Entry 6Z11 (electron microscopy, 3.36 A resolution); this record covers chains C and D of the 6 polymer chains in the assembly.

== Chain C ==
Name: DNA-directed RNA polymerase subunit beta
Source organism: Mycolicibacterium smegmatis MC2 155
Notes: EC 2.7.7.6
UniProt: P60281 (RPOB_MYCS2); residue numbers follow UniProt; this construct covers 1-1169
Sequence (1169 residues; row label = number of the first residue in the row):
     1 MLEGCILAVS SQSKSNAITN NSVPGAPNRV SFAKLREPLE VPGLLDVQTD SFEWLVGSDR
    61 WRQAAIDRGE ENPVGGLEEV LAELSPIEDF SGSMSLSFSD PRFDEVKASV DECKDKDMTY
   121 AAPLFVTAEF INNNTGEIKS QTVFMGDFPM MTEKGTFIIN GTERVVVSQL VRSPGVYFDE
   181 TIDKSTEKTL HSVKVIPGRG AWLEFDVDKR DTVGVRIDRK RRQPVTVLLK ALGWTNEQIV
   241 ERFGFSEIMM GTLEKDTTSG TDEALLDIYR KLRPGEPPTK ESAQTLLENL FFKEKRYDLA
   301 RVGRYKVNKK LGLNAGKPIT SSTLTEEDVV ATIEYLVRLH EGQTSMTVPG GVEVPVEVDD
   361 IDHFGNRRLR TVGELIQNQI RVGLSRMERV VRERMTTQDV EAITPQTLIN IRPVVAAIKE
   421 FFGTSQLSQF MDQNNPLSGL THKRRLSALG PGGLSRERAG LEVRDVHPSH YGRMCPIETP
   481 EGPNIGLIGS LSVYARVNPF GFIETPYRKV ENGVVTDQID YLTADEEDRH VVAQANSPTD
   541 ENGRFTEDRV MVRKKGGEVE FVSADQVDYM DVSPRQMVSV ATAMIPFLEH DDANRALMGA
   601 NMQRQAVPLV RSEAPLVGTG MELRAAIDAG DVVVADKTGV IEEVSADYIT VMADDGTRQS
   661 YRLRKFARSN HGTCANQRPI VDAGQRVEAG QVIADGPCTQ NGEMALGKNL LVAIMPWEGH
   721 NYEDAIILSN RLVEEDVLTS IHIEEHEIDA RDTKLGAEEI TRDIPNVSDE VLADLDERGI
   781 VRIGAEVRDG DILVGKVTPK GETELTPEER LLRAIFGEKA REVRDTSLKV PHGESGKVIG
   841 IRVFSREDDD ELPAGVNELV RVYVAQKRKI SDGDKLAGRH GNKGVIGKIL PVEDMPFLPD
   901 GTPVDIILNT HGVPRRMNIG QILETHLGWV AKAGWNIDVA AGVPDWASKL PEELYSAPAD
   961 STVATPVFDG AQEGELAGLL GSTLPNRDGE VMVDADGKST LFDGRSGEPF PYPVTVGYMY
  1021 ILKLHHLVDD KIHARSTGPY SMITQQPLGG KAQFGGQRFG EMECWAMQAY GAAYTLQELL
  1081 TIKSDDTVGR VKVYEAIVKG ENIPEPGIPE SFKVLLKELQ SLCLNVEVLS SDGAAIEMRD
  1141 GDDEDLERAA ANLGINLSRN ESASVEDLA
Unresolved in the structure: 1-20, 801-821, 1131-1169
UniProt features mapped onto this chain:
  - mutagenesis: Gln429 (Q429K/L: Rifampicin (Rif) resistant), Asp432 (D432V: Rifampicin (Rif) resistant; D432Y: Rifampicin (Rif) resistant; RbpA no longer rescues transcription in the presence of Rif. Decreased affinity for Rif, no change in affinity for RbpA), His442 (H442D/L/P/R/Y: Rifampicin (Rif) resistant), Arg445 (R445L/P: Rifampicin (Rif) resistant), Ser447 (S447L/P/W: Rifampicin (Rif) resistant; RbpA no longer rescues transcription in the presence of Rif, decreased affinity for Rif, no change in affinity for RbpA; tested in the Leu mutation), Leu449 (L449P: Rifampicin (Rif) resistant)

== Chain D ==
Name: DNA-directed RNA polymerase subunit beta'
Source organism: Mycolicibacterium smegmatis MC2 155
Notes: EC 2.7.7.6
UniProt: A0QS66 (RPOC_MYCS2); residues 1-1317 here = UniProt positions 1-1317
Sequence (1317 residues; row label = number of the first residue in the row):
     1 MLDVNFFDEL RIGLATADDI RNWSYGEVKK PETINYRTLK PEKDGLFCEK IFGPTRDWEC
    61 YCGKYKRVRF KGIICERCGV EVTRAKVRRE RMGHIELAAP VTHIWYFKGV PSRLGYLLDL
   121 APKDLEKIIY FAAYVITSVD DEMRHNELST LEAEMAVEKK AVEDQRDADL EARAQKLEAD
   181 LAELEAEGAK SDVRRKVRDS GEREMRQLRD RAQRELDRLD EIWNTFTKLA PKQLIVDEVL
   241 YRELQDRYGE YFTGAMGAES IKKLIENFDI DAEAESLREV IRSGKGQKKL RALKRLKVVA
   301 AFQQSGNSPM GMVLDAVPVI PPELRPMVQL DGGRFATSDL NDLYRRVINR NNRLKRLIDL
   361 GAPEIIVNNE KRMLQESVDA LFDNGRRGRP VTGPGNRPLK SLSDLLKGKQ GRFRQNLLGK
   421 RVDYSGRSVI VVGPQLKLHQ CGLPKLMALE LFKPFVMKRL VDLNHAQNIK SAKRMVERQR
   481 PQVWDVLEEV IAEHPVLLNR APTLHRLGIQ AFEPQLVEGK AIQLHPLVCE AFNADFDGDQ
   541 MAVHLPLSAE AQAEARILML SSNNILSPAS GKPLAMPRLD MVTGLYYLTT LVEGATGEYQ
   601 AATKDAPEQG VYSSPAEAIM AMDRGALSVR AKIKVRLTEL RPPTDLEAQL FENGWKPGDA
   661 WTAETTLGRV MFNELLPKSY PFVNEQMHKK VQARIINDLA ERFPMIVVAQ TVDKLKDAGF
   721 YWATRSGVTV SMADVLVPPQ KQEILERHEA EADAIERKYQ RGALNHTERN ESLVKIWQDA
   781 TEEVGKALEE FYPADNPIIT IVKSGATGNL TQTRTLAGMK GLVTNPKGEF IPRPIKSSFR
   841 EGLTVLEYFI NTHGARKGLA DTALRTADSG YLTRRLVDVS QDVIVREHDC ETERGINVTL
   901 AERGPDGTLI RDAHVETSAF ARTLATDAVD ANGNVIIERG HDLGDPAIDA LLAAGITTVK
   961 VRSVLTCTSA TGVCAMCYGR SMATGKLVDI GEAVGIVAAQ SIGEPGTQLT MRTFHQGGVT
  1021 GGADIVGGLP RVQELFEARV PRNKAPIADV AGRVRLEESD KFFKITIVPD DGGEEVVYDK
  1081 LSKRQRLRVI THEDGTEGVL SDGDHVEVGD QLMEGAADPH EVLRVQGPRE VQIHLVKEVQ
  1141 EVYRAQGVSI HDKHIEVIVR QMLRRVTIID SGSTEFLPGS LTERAEFEAE NRRVVAEGGE
  1201 PAAGRPVLMG ITKASLATDS WLSAASFQET TRVLTDAAIN CRSDKLNGLK ENVIIGKLIP
  1261 AGTGISRYRN IQVQPTEEAR AAAYTIPSYE DQYYSPDFGQ ATGAAVPLDD YGYSDYR
Unresolved in the structure: 1-3, 304-307, 1016-1025, 1094-1096, 1195-1203, 1284-1317
Metal / ion sites: Zn2+ site 1: Cys60, Cys62, Cys75, Cys78; Mg2+: Asp535, Asp537, Asp539 (shared with 1 residue of chain H); Zn2+ site 2: Cys890, Arg962, Cys967, Cys974, Cys977
UniProt features mapped onto this chain:
  - binding site (Zn(2+)): Cys60, Cys62, Cys75, Cys78, Cys890, Cys967, Cys974, Cys977
  - binding site (Mg(2+)): Asp535, Asp537, Asp539

== Interface between chain C and chain D ==
Pairs across the interface - 277 pairs, chain C then chain D:
  Leu461(C) - Lys857(D)
  Leu461(C) - Asp861(D)
  Arg464(C) - Arg856(D)
  Asp465(C) - Arg856(D)
  Val466(C) - Phe849(D)  hydrophobic
  Val466(C) - Thr852(D)
  Val466(C) - His853(D)
  Val466(C) - Arg856(D)
  His467(C) - Phe849(D)
  Pro468(C) - Phe849(D)  hydrophobic
  Tyr471(C) - Val845(D)
  Tyr471(C) - Leu846(D)  hydrophobic
  Pro476(C) - Phe849(D)  hydrophobic
  Pro476(C) - Thr852(D)
  Pro476(C) - Arg856(D)  hydrogen bond (backbone-side chain)
  Ile477(C) - Tyr848(D)  hydrophobic
  Ile485(C) - Arg856(D)
  Gly486(C) - Arg856(D)
  Met551(C) - Arg833(D)
  Met551(C) - Leu846(D)  hydrophobic
  Arg553(C) - Leu846(D)
  Val559(C) - Arg833(D)
  Phe561(C) - Arg833(D)
  Met577(C) - Val845(D)  hydrophobic
  Met577(C) - Phe849(D)  hydrophobic
  Leu588(C) - Tyr848(D)
  Glu589(C) - Leu843(D)
  His590(C) - Phe839(D)
  His590(C) - Arg840(D)
  His590(C) - Gly842(D)
  Asp591(C) - Phe839(D)
  Asp591(C) - Tyr848(D)
  Asp592(C) - Phe839(D)
  Asp592(C) - Asn851(D)  hydrogen bond
  Ala593(C) - Tyr848(D)
  Asn594(C) - Ala855(D)
  Asn594(C) - Leu859(D)
  Ala596(C) - Tyr848(D)
  Ile714(C) - Thr729(D)  hydrogen bond (backbone-side chain)
  Ile714(C) - Val730(D)  hydrophobic
  Pro716(C) - Ala723(D)
  Pro716(C) - Thr724(D)  hydrogen bond (backbone-side chain)
  Pro716(C) - Val728(D)
  Trp717(C) - Thr724(D)  hydrogen bond (backbone-side chain)
  Glu718(C) - Thr724(D)
  Glu718(C) - Arg725(D)  salt bridge
  Gly719(C) - Val432(D)
  Gly719(C) - Pro434(D)
  Gly719(C) - Phe720(D)
  His720(C) - Val432(D)
  His720(C) - Pro434(D)
  Tyr722(C) - Val432(D)  hydrophobic
  Tyr722(C) - Pro526(D)  hydrogen bond (side chain-backbone)
  Tyr722(C) - Phe536(D)
  Tyr722(C) - Arg578(D)
  Tyr722(C) - Leu579(D)  hydrophobic
  Tyr722(C) - Met581(D)  hydrophobic
  Tyr722(C) - Phe720(D)  hydrophobic
  Glu723(C) - Asp535(D)
  Glu723(C) - Phe536(D)  hydrogen bond (backbone-backbone)
  Glu723(C) - Arg578(D)  salt bridge
  Glu723(C) - Leu579(D)
  Asp724(C) - Asp537(D)
  Arg751(C) - Asp331(D)  salt bridge
  Lys754(C) - Leu39(D)
  Arg788(C) - Gln479(D)
  His832(C) - Glu450(D)  salt bridge
  Gly873(C) - Val429(D)
  Lys883(C) - Asp537(D)
  Val885(C) - Ile430(D)
  Val885(C) - Phe536(D)  hydrogen bond (backbone-backbone)
  Val885(C) - Gly538(D)
  Ile886(C) - Val431(D)
  Gly887(C) - Val431(D)
  Asn909(C) - Asp580(D)  hydrogen bond
  Thr910(C) - Val728(D)  hydrogen bond (side chain-backbone)
  Thr910(C) - Thr729(D)
  Thr910(C) - Val730(D)
  Thr910(C) - Ile801(D)
  His911(C) - Leu579(D)  hydrogen bond (side chain-backbone)
  His911(C) - Asp580(D)  salt bridge
  His911(C) - Thr583(D)  hydrogen bond
  Val913(C) - Val730(D)  hydrophobic
  Arg915(C) - Gln812(D)
  Met917(C) - Gln812(D)
  Met917(C) - Thr815(D)
  Met917(C) - Leu816(D)  hydrophobic
  Met917(C) - Phe839(D)  hydrophobic
  Ile919(C) - Phe839(D)
  Ile922(C) - Val730(D)  hydrophobic
  Ile922(C) - Ser731(D)
  Ile922(C) - Met732(D)
  Leu923(C) - Met732(D)  hydrophobic
  His926(C) - Ser731(D)
  Phe968(C) - Thr844(D)
  Phe968(C) - Val845(D)  hydrophobic
  Glu973(C) - Met732(D)
  Glu973(C) - Arg840(D)
  Glu973(C) - Glu841(D)
  Asp996(C) - Met732(D)
  Asp996(C) - Ala733(D)
  Lys998(C) - Ser731(D)
  Lys998(C) - Asp734(D)  salt bridge
  Asp1003(C) - Arg725(D)  salt bridge
  Ser1006(C) - Arg725(D)  hydrogen bond
  Phe1010(C) - Thr724(D)
  Pro1011(C) - Arg725(D)
  Tyr1012(C) - Tyr587(D)  hydrogen bond
  Tyr1012(C) - Arg630(D)  hydrogen bond
  Tyr1012(C) - Arg725(D)
  Tyr1012(C) - Gly727(D)
  Thr1015(C) - Thr729(D)  hydrogen bond
  Thr1015(C) - Val730(D)  hydrogen bond (side chain-backbone)
  Thr1015(C) - Ser731(D)  hydrogen bond
  Val1028(C) - Val429(D)  hydrophobic
  Val1028(C) - Lys520(D)
  Asp1029(C) - Lys520(D)  salt bridge
  Lys1031(C) - Arg427(D)
  Lys1031(C) - Val429(D)
  Lys1031(C) - Gln540(D)
  Ile1032(C) - Arg427(D)
  His1033(C) - Gly426(D)
  His1033(C) - Arg427(D)  hydrogen bond (backbone-backbone)
  His1033(C) - Met447(D)
  Ala1034(C) - Ser425(D)
  Ala1034(C) - Gly426(D)
  Ala1034(C) - Met447(D)  hydrophobic
  Ala1034(C) - Glu450(D)
  Arg1035(C) - Asp423(D)  salt bridge
  Arg1035(C) - Tyr424(D)  hydrogen bond (backbone-backbone)
  Arg1035(C) - Ser425(D)  hydrogen bond (backbone-backbone)
  Arg1035(C) - Glu450(D)
  Ser1036(C) - Asp423(D)
  Ser1036(C) - Tyr424(D)
  Ser1036(C) - Glu450(D)
  Thr1037(C) - Tyr424(D)
  Tyr1040(C) - Asp423(D)  hydrogen bond
  Met1042(C) - Glu323(D)
  Ile1043(C) - Arg89(D)  hydrogen bond (backbone-side chain)
  Gln1046(C) - Lys420(D)
  Pro1047(C) - Arg421(D)
  Pro1047(C) - Asp423(D)
  Leu1048(C) - Arg421(D)
  Gly1049(C) - Arg421(D)
  Phe1054(C) - Glu450(D)
  Gly1056(C) - Arg421(D)
  Gly1056(C) - Val422(D)
  Gln1057(C) - Arg421(D)
  Gln1057(C) - Val422(D)  hydrogen bond (backbone-backbone)
  Gln1057(C) - Ser425(D)  hydrogen bond (backbone-side chain)
  Gln1057(C) - Gly426(D)
  Gln1057(C) - Arg427(D)  hydrogen bond
  Gln1057(C) - His544(D)
  Arg1058(C) - Leu418(D)  hydrogen bond (side chain-backbone)
  Arg1058(C) - Lys420(D)
  Arg1058(C) - Arg421(D)
  Phe1059(C) - Gly419(D)
  Phe1059(C) - Lys420(D)  hydrogen bond (backbone-backbone)
  Phe1059(C) - His544(D)
  Gly1060(C) - Gly419(D)
  Glu1061(C) - Arg414(D)  salt bridge
  Glu1061(C) - Leu417(D)
  Met1062(C) - Thr503(D)
  Glu1063(C) - Asn499(D)  hydrogen bond
  Glu1063(C) - Thr503(D)
  Glu1063(C) - Ile509(D)
  Trp1065(C) - Gln881(D)
  Trp1065(C) - Gln1000(D)
  Ala1066(C) - Thr503(D)
  Ala1066(C) - Arg506(D)
  Ala1066(C) - Ile509(D)  hydrophobic
  Ala1066(C) - Gln1000(D)
  Met1067(C) - Met559(D)  hydrophobic
  Gln1068(C) - Gln881(D)  hydrogen bond
  Gln1068(C) - Ala993(D)
  Gln1068(C) - Ile996(D)
  Gln1068(C) - Leu1249(D)
  Ala1069(C) - Arg506(D)
  Ala1069(C) - Val997(D)  hydrophobic
  Ala1069(C) - Gln1000(D)
  Tyr1070(C) - Arg506(D)  hydrogen bond (side chain-backbone)
  Tyr1070(C) - Leu507(D)
  Tyr1070(C) - Ile509(D)  hydrogen bond (side chain-backbone)
  Tyr1070(C) - Leu558(D)
  Tyr1070(C) - Met559(D)  hydrophobic
  Tyr1070(C) - Asn564(D)  hydrogen bond
  Gly1071(C) - Glu554(D)
  Gly1071(C) - Ala1261(D)
  Gly1071(C) - Gly1262(D)
  Gly1071(C) - Thr1263(D)  hydrogen bond (backbone-backbone)
  Ala1072(C) - Glu554(D)
  Ala1072(C) - Met559(D)  hydrophobic
  Ala1073(C) - Glu554(D)  hydrogen bond (backbone-side chain)
  Ala1073(C) - Leu1258(D)
  Ala1073(C) - Ile1259(D)  hydrophobic
  Ala1073(C) - Ala1261(D)
  Ala1073(C) - Thr1263(D)
  Tyr1074(C) - Glu550(D)
  Tyr1074(C) - Glu554(D)
  Tyr1074(C) - Leu1258(D)
  Tyr1074(C) - Thr1263(D)
  Tyr1074(C) - Arg1269(D)
  Thr1075(C) - Ala551(D)
  Thr1075(C) - Glu554(D)  hydrogen bond
  Gln1077(C) - Gly1256(D)
  Gln1077(C) - Leu1258(D)
  Glu1078(C) - Leu547(D)
  Glu1078(C) - Ser548(D)  hydrogen bond (side chain-backbone)
  Glu1078(C) - Ala551(D)
  Leu1079(C) - Val422(D)
  Leu1080(C) - Lys420(D)  hydrogen bond (backbone-side chain)
  Lys1083(C) - Val422(D)
  Lys1083(C) - Asp423(D)  hydrogen bond (backbone-backbone)
  Lys1083(C) - Leu545(D)  hydrogen bond (side chain-backbone)
  Lys1083(C) - Leu547(D)
  Ser1084(C) - Lys420(D)
  Asp1085(C) - Lys420(D)  salt bridge
  Tyr1094(C) - Met457(D)  hydrogen bond
  Ile1097(C) - Pro454(D)  hydrophobic
  Ile1097(C) - Phe455(D)  hydrophobic
  Val1098(C) - Pro454(D)  hydrophobic
  Val1098(C) - Lys458(D)
  Ile1103(C) - Ser548(D)
  Gly1107(C) - Asn5(D)  hydrogen bond (backbone-side chain)
  Ile1108(C) - Val4(D)  hydrophobic
  Pro1109(C) - Ile1255(D)
  Glu1110(C) - Arg89(D)  salt bridge
  Ser1111(C) - Asn416(D)  hydrogen bond
  Ser1111(C) - Lys420(D)
  Phe1112(C) - Ile1254(D)
  Phe1112(C) - Ile1255(D)  hydrophobic
  Lys1113(C) - Glu90(D)  salt bridge
  Val1114(C) - Arg89(D)
  Leu1115(C) - Arg412(D)
  Leu1115(C) - Phe413(D)  hydrophobic
  Lys1117(C) - Glu90(D)
  Lys1117(C) - Ile320(D)
  Glu1118(C) - Leu402(D)
  Glu1118(C) - Leu405(D)
  Glu1118(C) - Leu406(D)
  Leu1119(C) - Leu406(D)  hydrophobic
  Gln1120(C) - Trp23(D)
  Gln1120(C) - Met92(D)
  Gln1120(C) - Pro318(D)
  Ser1121(C) - Pro318(D)
  Ser1121(C) - Ile320(D)
  Ser1121(C) - Tyr344(D)  hydrogen bond
  Ser1121(C) - Phe382(D)
  Ser1121(C) - Leu402(D)
  Leu1122(C) - His103(D)  hydrogen bond (backbone-side chain)
  Leu1122(C) - Trp105(D)  hydrophobic
  Leu1122(C) - Phe382(D)  hydrophobic
  Leu1122(C) - Leu402(D)  hydrophobic
  Cys1123(C) - Leu14(D)
  Cys1123(C) - Ala15(D)  hydrogen bond (backbone-backbone)
  Cys1123(C) - Leu314(D)  hydrophobic
  Cys1123(C) - Pro318(D)
  Leu1124(C) - Gly13(D)
  Leu1124(C) - Trp23(D)
  Leu1124(C) - Trp105(D)  hydrophobic
  Leu1124(C) - Tyr106(D)
  Leu1124(C) - Ala1238(D)  hydrophobic
  Asn1125(C) - Arg11(D)
  Asn1125(C) - Ile12(D)
  Asn1125(C) - Gly13(D)  hydrogen bond (backbone-backbone)
  Asn1125(C) - Leu14(D)
  Asn1125(C) - Trp23(D)
  Val1126(C) - Arg11(D)
  Glu1127(C) - Arg11(D)  salt bridge
  Val1128(C) - Phe7(D)  hydrophobic
  Val1128(C) - Glu9(D)
  Leu1129(C) - Asp8(D)
  Leu1129(C) - Glu9(D)  hydrogen bond (backbone-backbone)
  Leu1129(C) - Arg11(D)
  Ser1130(C) - Phe6(D)
  Ser1130(C) - Phe7(D)
  Ser1130(C) - Asp8(D)
Interface residues without a listed pair, chain C (151 interface residues in all): Glu462, His470, Cys475, Thr479, Gln534, Met715, Asn721, Ala725, Val771, Gly790, Lys875, Gly884, Pro914, Leu976, Ala977, Leu1076, Thr1081, Val1093, Gly1100
Interface residues without a listed pair, chain D (170 interface residues in all): Leu10, Ile20, Arg91, Leu324, Ser428, Gln435, Leu451, Lys453, Ile469, Arg478, Leu497, Leu504, His505, Ala521, Cys529, Ala534, Pro546, Ser726, Val735, Ala806, Thr807, Lys820, Pro826, Leu864, Thr873, Arg874, Val877, Phe1014, His1015, Trp1221, Leu1234, Ser1243, Val1253, Gly1264

== Summary ==
The interface between chain C and chain D involves 151 residues on one side and 170 on the other, with 48
hydrogen bonds and 14 salt bridges. Polar contacts include Glu718(C)-Arg725(D), Glu723(C)-Arg578(D) and
Arg751(C)-Asp331(D).
Here chain C is DNA-directed RNA polymerase subunit beta and chain D is DNA-directed RNA polymerase subunit
beta', both from Mycolicibacterium smegmatis MC2 155. Entry 6Z11 (Structure of Mycobacterium smegmatis HelD
protein in complex with RNA polymerase core - State III, primary ...) was determined by electron microscopy.
